Entry 5HUF (X-ray diffraction, 2.81 A resolution); this record covers chains A and D of the 6 polymer chains in the assembly.

Chain A:
Protein: hemagglutinin HA1
From: Influenza A virus (A/gyrfalcon/Washington/41088-6/2014(H5N8))
UniProtKB: A0A0C4X0C0 (A0A0C4X0C0_9INFA); residues 0-329 here correspond to UniProt positions 16-345 (UniProt number = residue number + 16)
Sequence (334 residues; each row starts with the number of its first residue; numbers below 1 keep their minus sign (Ala-4 is residue -4)):
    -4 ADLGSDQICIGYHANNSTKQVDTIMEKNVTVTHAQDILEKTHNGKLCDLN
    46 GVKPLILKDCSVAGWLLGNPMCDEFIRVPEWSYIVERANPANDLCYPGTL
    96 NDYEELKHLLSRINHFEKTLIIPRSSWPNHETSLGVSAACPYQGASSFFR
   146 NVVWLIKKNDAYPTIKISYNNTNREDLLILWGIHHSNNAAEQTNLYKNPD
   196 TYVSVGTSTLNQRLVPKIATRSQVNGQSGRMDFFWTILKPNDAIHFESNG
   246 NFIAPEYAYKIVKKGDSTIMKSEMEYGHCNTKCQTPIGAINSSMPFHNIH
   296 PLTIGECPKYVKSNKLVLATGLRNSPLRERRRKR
Not modelled in the structure: -4 to -3, 322-329
Construct notes: expression tag (-4 to -1)
Cystine bridges: Cys42-Cys274, Cys55-Cys67, Cys90-Cys135, Cys278-Cys302
Covalent attachments: N-acetylglucosamine (NAG) linked to Asn165, Asn286
Reported in the primary citation:
  - post-translational modification sites: Asn23, Asn165, Asn286

Chain D:
Protein: hemagglutinin HA2
From: Influenza A virus (A/gyrfalcon/Washington/41088-6/2014(H5N8))
UniProtKB: A0A0C4X0C0 (A0A0C4X0C0_9INFA); residues 1-174 here correspond to UniProt positions 346-519 (UniProt number = residue number + 345)
Sequence (181 residues; each row starts with the number of its first residue):
     1 GLFGAIAGFIEGGWQGMVDGWYGYHHSNEQGSGYAADKESTQKAIDGVTN
    51 KVNSIIDKMNTQFEAVGREFNNLERRIENLNKKMEDGFLDVWTYNAELLV
   101 LMENERTLDFHDSNVKNLYDKVRLQLRDNAKELGNGCFEFYHKCDNECME
   151 SVRNGTYDYPKYSEEAILKREEISSGRLVPR
Not modelled in the structure: 177-181
Construct notes: expression tag (175-181)
Cystine bridges: Cys144-Cys148
Covalent attachments: N-acetylglucosamine (NAG) linked to Asn154
Reported in the primary citation:
  - post-translational modification sites: Asn154

How chain A and chain D interact:
Pairs across the interface (9):
  Asp97(A) - Leu73(D)
  Glu99(A) - Arg76(D)
  Glu100(A) - Leu73(D)
  Glu100(A) - Glu74(D)
  Glu100(A) - Arg75(D)  hydrogen bond (side chain-backbone)
  Glu100(A) - Arg76(D)  salt bridge
  His103(A) - Arg75(D)
  Trp230(A) - Leu73(D)  hydrophobic
  Lys304(A) - Asp90(D)  salt bridge
Also at the interface, not in a pair above, chain A (7 interface residues in all): Phe291
Also at the interface, not in a pair above, chain D (8 interface residues in all): Asn72, Asn79, Tyr94

In short:
Chain A and chain D form an interface of 7 and 8 residues respectively, with 1 hydrogen bond and 2 salt
bridges. Polar contacts include Glu100(A)-Arg76(D), Lys304(A)-Asp90(D) and Glu100(A)-Arg75(D). Covalently
linked N-acetylglucosamine: at Asn165(A) and Asn286(A). Covalently linked N-acetylglucosamine: at Asn154(D).
From the paper: modification sites Asn23(A), Asn165(A) and Asn154(D) among others.
Here chain A is hemagglutinin HA1 and chain D is hemagglutinin HA2, both from Influenza A virus
(A/gyrfalcon/Washington/41088-6/2014(H5N8)). Entry 5HUF (The crystal structure of hemagglutinin from
A/gyrfalcon/Washington/41088-6/2014 influenza virus) was determined by X-ray diffraction, deposited together
with 5HU8, 5HUG, 5HUK, 5HUM and 5HUN.
